Entry 9NHL (electron microscopy, 3.70 A resolution); this record covers chains H and L of the 8 polymer chains in the assembly.

Chain H:
Protein: RUu-FP-1 pAb heavy chain
Source organism: Macaca mulatta
Chain sequence (120 residues; row label = number of the first residue in the row; X marks 116 residues of unknown identity (built as UNK)):
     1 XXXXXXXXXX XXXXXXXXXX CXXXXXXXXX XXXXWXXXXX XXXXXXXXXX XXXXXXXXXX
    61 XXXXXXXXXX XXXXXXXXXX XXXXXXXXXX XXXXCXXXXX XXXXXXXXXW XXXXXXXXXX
Cystine bridges: Cys21-Cys95

Chain L:
Protein: RUu-FP-1 pAb light chain
Source organism: Macaca mulatta
Chain sequence (102 residues; numbered 1 to 102; the number before each row is that of its first residue; X marks 98 residues of unknown identity (built as UNK)):
     1 XXXXXXXXXX XXXXXXXXXX XCXXXXXXXX XXXXWXXXXX XXXXXXXXXX XXXXXXXXXX
    61 XXXXXXXXXX XXXXXXXXXX XXXCXXXXXX XXXFXXXXXX XX
Cystine bridges: Cys22-Cys84

Chain H / chain L interface:
Chain H residues in contact with chain L, 1 residues: Trp110
Chain L residues in contact with chain H, 1 residues: Phe94

Summary:
The chain H/chain L interface involves 1 residues from each chain.
Chain H is RUu-FP-1 pAb heavy chain and chain L is RUu-FP-1 pAb light chain, both from Macaca mulatta; the
structure, BG505-CH505 Env glycoprotein in complex with NHP pAb FP-1 isolated from animal RUu18 at week 14,
was determined by electron microscopy, deposited together with 9NHH, 9NHI, 9NHJ, 9NHK, 9NHM, 9NHN, 9NHO and
9NI9.
